Entry 7C2K (electron microscopy, 2.93 A resolution); this record covers chains A and D of the 6 polymer chains in the assembly.

# Chain A
Name: RNA-directed RNA polymerase
From: Severe acute respiratory syndrome coronavirus 2
Notes: EC 2.7.7.48
UniProtKB: P0DTD1 (R1AB_SARS2); residues 1-932 here correspond to UniProt positions 4393-5324 (UniProt number = residue number + 4392)
Amino-acid sequence (944 residues; row label = number of the first residue in the row; numbers below 1 keep their minus sign (Met-1 is residue -1)):
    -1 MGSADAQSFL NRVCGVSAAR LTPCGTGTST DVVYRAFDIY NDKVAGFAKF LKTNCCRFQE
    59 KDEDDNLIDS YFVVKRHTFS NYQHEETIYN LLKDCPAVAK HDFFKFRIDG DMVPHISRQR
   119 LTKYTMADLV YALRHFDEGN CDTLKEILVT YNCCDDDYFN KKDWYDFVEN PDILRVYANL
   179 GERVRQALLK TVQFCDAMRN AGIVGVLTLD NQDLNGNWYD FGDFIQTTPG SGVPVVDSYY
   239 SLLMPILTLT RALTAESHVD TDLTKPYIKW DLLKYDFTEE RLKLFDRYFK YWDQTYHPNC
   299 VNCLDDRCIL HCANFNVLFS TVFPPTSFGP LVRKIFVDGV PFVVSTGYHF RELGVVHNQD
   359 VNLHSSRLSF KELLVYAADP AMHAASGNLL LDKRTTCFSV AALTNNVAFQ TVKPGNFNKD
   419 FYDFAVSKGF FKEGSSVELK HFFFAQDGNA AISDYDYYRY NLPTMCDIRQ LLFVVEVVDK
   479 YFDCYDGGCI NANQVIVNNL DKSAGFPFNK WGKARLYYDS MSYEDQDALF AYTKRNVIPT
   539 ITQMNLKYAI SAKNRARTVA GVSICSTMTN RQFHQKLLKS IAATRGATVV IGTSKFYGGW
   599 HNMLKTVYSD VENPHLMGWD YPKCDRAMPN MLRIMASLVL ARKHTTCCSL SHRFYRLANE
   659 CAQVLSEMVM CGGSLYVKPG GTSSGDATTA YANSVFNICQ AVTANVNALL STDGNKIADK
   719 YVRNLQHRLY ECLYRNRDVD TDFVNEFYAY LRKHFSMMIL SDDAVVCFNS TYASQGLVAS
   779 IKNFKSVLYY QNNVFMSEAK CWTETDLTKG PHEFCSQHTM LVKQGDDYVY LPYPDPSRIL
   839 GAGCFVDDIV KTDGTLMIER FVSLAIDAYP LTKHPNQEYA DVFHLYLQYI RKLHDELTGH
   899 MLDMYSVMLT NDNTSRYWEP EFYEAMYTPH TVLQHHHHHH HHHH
Unresolved in the structure: -1 to 0, 908-909, 930-942
Differences from the reference sequence: expression tag (-1 to 0, 933-942)
Swiss-Prot annotation at these positions:
  - region: Lys545 to Arg555 (Interaction with RMP Remdesivir), Thr582 to Pro620 (RdRp Palm N-ter)
  - active site: Ser759, Asp760, Asp761
  - binding site (Mn(2+)): Asn209, Asp218
  - binding site (Zn(2+)): His295, Cys301, Cys306, Cys310, Cys487, His642, Cys645, Cys646
  - site: Gln932 (Cleavage)
Ion coordination: Zn2+ site 1: His295, Cys310; Zn2+ site 2: Cys487, His642, Cys645, Cys646
Reported in the primary citation:
  - binding site for the 29-nt RNA strand: Asn496, Asp499 to Leu514, Val557, Lys577, Tyr595, Ser682 to Thr686, Tyr689
  - binding site for the 18-nt RNA strand: Asp499, Lys545, Asp623, Ser682, Arg836, Lys849, Arg858
  - conformationally variable residues (loop rearrangement, order/disorder transition, side-chain flip): Ser682 to Thr686, Arg836, Asp845 to Met855, Arg858, Leu900 to Asp910, Thr926 to Gln932
  - mutagenesis - S861A: increased catalytic activity on CTP/ATP/GTP

# Chain D
Name: Non-structural protein 8
From: Severe acute respiratory syndrome coronavirus 2
UniProtKB: P0DTD1 (R1AB_SARS2); residues 1-198 here correspond to UniProt positions 3943-4140 (UniProt number = residue number + 3942)
Amino-acid sequence (200 residues; numbered -1 to 198; the number before each row is that of its first residue; numbers below 1 keep their minus sign (Gly-1 is residue -1)):
    -1 GPAIASEFSS LPSYAAFATA QEAYEQAVAN GDSEVVLKKL KKSLNVAKSE FDRDAAMQRK
    59 LEKMADQAMT QMYKQARSED KRAKVTSAMQ TMLFTMLRKL DNDALNNIIN NARDGCVPLN
   119 IIPLTTAAKL MVVIPDYNTY KNTCDGTTFT YASALWEIQQ VVDADSKIVQ LSEISMDNSP
   179 NLAWPLIVTA LRANSAVKLQ
Unresolved in the structure: -1 to 52, 192-198
Differences from the reference sequence: expression tag (-1 to 0)
Swiss-Prot annotation at these positions:
  - site: Gln198 (Cleavage)
Reported in the primary citation:
  - binding site for the 29-nt RNA strand: Arg80

# How chain A and chain D interact
Residue-residue contacts (23):
  Phe415(A) with Met94(D), hydrophobic
  Lys417(A) with Met90(D)
  Asp846(A) with Arg80(D), salt bridge
  Ile847(A) with Lys79(D); Arg80(D)
  Val848(A) with Ser76(D); Arg80(D)
  Asp851(A) with Arg75(D), salt bridge; Lys79(D)
  Thr853(A) with Tyr71(D), hydrogen bond; Lys72(D)
  Leu854(A) with Lys72(D); Ser76(D)
  His898(A) with Arg75(D)
  Met899(A) with Thr68(D); Tyr71(D), hydrophobic
  Met902(A) with Tyr71(D), hydrophobic
  Tyr903(A) with Met67(D), hydrophobic; Met70(D); Tyr71(D), hydrogen bond (side chain-backbone)
  Met906(A) with Asp64(D); Met67(D), hydrophobic; Thr68(D)
Also at the interface, not in a pair above, chain A (16 interface residues in all): Asn414, Thr850, Leu895
Also at the interface, not in a pair above, chain D (14 interface residues in all): Val83, Met87

# Summary
16 residues of chain A and 14 residues of chain D are in contact; the contacts include 2 hydrogen bonds and 2
salt bridges. Among the polar pairs are Asp846(A)-Arg80(D), Asp851(A)-Arg75(D) and Thr853(A)-Tyr71(D). From
the paper: a binding site for the 29-nt RNA strand at Asn496(A), Asp499(A) and Arg80(D) among others; S861A of
chain A increases catalytic activity on CTP/ATP/GTP.
Here chain A is RNA-directed RNA polymerase and chain D is Non-structural protein 8, both from Severe acute
respiratory syndrome coronavirus 2. Entry 7C2K (COVID-19 RNA-dependent RNA polymerase pre-translocated
catalytic complex) was determined by electron microscopy (same publication as 7BZF).
